Entry 8TI5 (X-ray diffraction, 1.15 A resolution); this record covers chain A.

# Chain A
Protein: Profilin
From: Tyrophagus putrescentiae
UniProtKB: A0A1B2YLJ4 (A0A1B2YLJ4_TYRPU); numbering as in UniProt (aligned over 2-131)
Chain sequence (134 residues; numbered -2 to 131; the number before each row is that of its first residue; numbers below 1 keep their minus sign (Ser-2 is residue -2)):
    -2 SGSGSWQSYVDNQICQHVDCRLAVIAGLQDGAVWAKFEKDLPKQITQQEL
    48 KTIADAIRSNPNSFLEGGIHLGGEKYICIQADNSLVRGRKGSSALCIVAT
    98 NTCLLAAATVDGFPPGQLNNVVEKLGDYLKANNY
Disordered / not traced: -2 to 0
Cystine bridges: Cys12-Cys17
Differences from the reference sequence: expression tag (-2 to 1)

# In short
Chain A is Profilin (Tyrophagus putrescentiae); the structure, Crystal structure of Tyr p 36.0101, was
determined by X-ray diffraction together with 8TI7 and 8V5Y from the same study.
